PDB entry 3TY4 | X-ray diffraction, 1.55 A resolution | chains A and B

== Chain A (and B) ==
Molecule: Probable homoisocitrate dehydrogenase
Source organism: Schizosaccharomyces pombe
Notes: EC 1.1.1.87; chain B of this document is another copy of the same molecule, construct and numbering; everything in this record applies to it too
UniProt: O14104 (LYS12_SCHPO); residue numbers follow UniProt; this construct covers 1-362
Chain sequence (366 residues; numbered -3 to 362; the number before each row is that of its first residue; numbers below 1 keep their minus sign (Gly-3 is residue -3)):
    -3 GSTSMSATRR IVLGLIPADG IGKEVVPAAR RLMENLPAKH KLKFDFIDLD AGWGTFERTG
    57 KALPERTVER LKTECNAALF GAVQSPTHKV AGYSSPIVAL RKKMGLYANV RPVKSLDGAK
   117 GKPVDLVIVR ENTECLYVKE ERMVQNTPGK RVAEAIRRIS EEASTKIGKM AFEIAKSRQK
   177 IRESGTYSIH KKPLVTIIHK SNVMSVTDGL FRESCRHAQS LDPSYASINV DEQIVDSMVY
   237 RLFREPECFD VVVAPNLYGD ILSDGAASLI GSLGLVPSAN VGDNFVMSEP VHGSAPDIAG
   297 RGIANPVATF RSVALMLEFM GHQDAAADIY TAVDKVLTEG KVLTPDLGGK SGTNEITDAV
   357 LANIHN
Not modelled in the structure: -3 to 4, 361-362 (chain B: -3 to 3, 361-362)
Sequence notes: expression tag (-3 to 0)
Swiss-Prot annotation at these positions:
  - binding site (NADH): Val79 to Ser81, Asn198, Gly289 to Asp293, Asn301
  - binding site ((2R,3S)-homoisocitrate): Ser81, Arg97, Arg107, Arg126, Tyr133, Lys196, Asn198
  - binding site (Mg(2+)): Asp232, Asp256, Asp260
  - modified residue (Phosphoserine): Ser81, Ser91
From the paper describing this entry:
  - catalytic residues: Tyr133, Lys196, Asp232, Asp256, Asp260 (citing earlier work)
  - conformationally variable residues (side-chain flip): Tyr133
  - specificity-determining residues: Val94 (citing earlier work)

== How chain A and chain B interact ==
Contacting residue pairs (106; chain A residue first):
  Leu132(A) - Met200(B)
  Tyr133(A) - Lys196(B)
  Tyr133(A) - Val199(B)  hydrophobic
  Lys135(A) - Asn198(B)  hydrogen bond (side chain-backbone)
  Lys135(A) - Val199(B)
  Glu137(A) - Met200(B)
  Glu137(A) - Ser201(B)  hydrogen bond (side chain-backbone)
  Glu137(A) - Val202(B)  hydrogen bond (side chain-backbone)
  Glu137(A) - Thr203(B)  hydrogen bond
  Gly145(A) - Glu157(B)
  Gly145(A) - Glu158(B)
  Lys146(A) - Glu157(B)  hydrogen bond (backbone-side chain)
  Lys146(A) - Glu158(B)
  Arg147(A) - Ser156(B)
  Arg147(A) - Glu157(B)  salt bridge
  Arg147(A) - Leu206(B)
  Arg147(A) - Glu209(B)  salt bridge
  Val148(A) - Arg154(B)
  Val148(A) - Ile155(B)
  Val148(A) - Ser156(B)
  Ala149(A) - Arg153(B)
  Ala149(A) - Arg154(B)
  Ala149(A) - Ile155(B)  hydrogen bond (backbone-backbone)
  Ala149(A) - Val202(B)  hydrophobic
  Ala149(A) - Thr203(B)
  Ala149(A) - Leu206(B)
  Glu150(A) - Ile152(B)
  Glu150(A) - Arg153(B)
  Glu150(A) - Arg154(B)  salt bridge
  Glu150(A) - Thr203(B)
  Ala151(A) - Ala151(B)
  Ala151(A) - Ile152(B)
  Ala151(A) - Arg153(B)  hydrogen bond (backbone-backbone)
  Ala151(A) - Met200(B)  hydrophobic
  Ala151(A) - Thr203(B)
  Ile152(A) - Glu150(B)
  Ile152(A) - Ala151(B)
  Ile152(A) - Ile152(B)  hydrophobic
  Arg153(A) - Ala149(B)
  Arg153(A) - Glu150(B)
  Arg153(A) - Ala151(B)  hydrogen bond (backbone-backbone)
  Arg154(A) - Val148(B)
  Arg154(A) - Ala149(B)
  Arg154(A) - Glu150(B)  salt bridge
  Ile155(A) - Val148(B)
  Ile155(A) - Ala149(B)  hydrogen bond (backbone-backbone)
  Ser156(A) - Arg147(B)
  Glu157(A) - Gly145(B)  hydrogen bond (side chain-backbone)
  Glu157(A) - Lys146(B)  hydrogen bond (side chain-backbone)
  Glu157(A) - Arg147(B)  salt bridge
  Glu158(A) - Gly145(B)
  Glu158(A) - Lys146(B)  salt bridge
  Lys196(A) - Tyr133(B)
  Lys196(A) - Leu253(B)
  Lys196(A) - Asp256(B)  salt bridge
  Asn198(A) - Lys135(B)  hydrogen bond (backbone-side chain)
  Val199(A) - Leu132(B)
  Val199(A) - Tyr133(B)  hydrophobic
  Val199(A) - Lys135(B)
  Met200(A) - Leu132(B)
  Met200(A) - Glu137(B)
  Met200(A) - Ala151(B)  hydrophobic
  Ser201(A) - Glu137(B)  hydrogen bond (backbone-side chain)
  Val202(A) - Glu137(B)  hydrogen bond (backbone-side chain)
  Val202(A) - Ala149(B)  hydrophobic
  Thr203(A) - Glu137(B)  hydrogen bond
  Thr203(A) - Ala149(B)
  Thr203(A) - Glu150(B)
  Thr203(A) - Ala151(B)
  Leu206(A) - Arg147(B)
  Glu209(A) - Arg147(B)  salt bridge
  Val231(A) - Ile257(B)  hydrophobic
  Asp232(A) - Asp260(B)
  Ser233(A) - Asp260(B)
  Met234(A) - Asp260(B)
  Val235(A) - Ile257(B)  hydrophobic
  Val235(A) - Asp260(B)
  Val235(A) - Gly261(B)
  Tyr236(A) - Asp260(B)  hydrogen bond (backbone-side chain)
  Tyr236(A) - Ala263(B)
  Tyr236(A) - Ser264(B)
  Tyr236(A) - Leu269(B)
  Phe239(A) - Val235(B)
  Phe239(A) - Phe239(B)  hydrophobic
  Phe239(A) - Ser264(B)
  Arg240(A) - Ser264(B)  hydrogen bond (side chain-backbone)
  Arg240(A) - Ile266(B)  hydrogen bond (side chain-backbone)
  Arg240(A) - Gly267(B)  hydrogen bond (side chain-backbone)
  Leu253(A) - Lys196(B)
  Leu253(A) - Leu253(B)  hydrophobic
  Asp256(A) - Lys196(B)  salt bridge
  Asp256(A) - Asp232(B)
  Ile257(A) - Asp232(B)
  Ile257(A) - Val235(B)  hydrophobic
  Ile257(A) - Ile257(B)  hydrophobic
  Asp260(A) - Asp232(B)
  Asp260(A) - Tyr236(B)
  Gly261(A) - Val235(B)
  Ala263(A) - Tyr236(B)
  Ser264(A) - Tyr236(B)  hydrogen bond (side chain-backbone)
  Ser264(A) - Phe239(B)
  Ser264(A) - Arg240(B)  hydrogen bond (backbone-side chain)
  Leu265(A) - Phe239(B)  hydrophobic
  Gly267(A) - Tyr236(B)
  Gly267(A) - Arg240(B)  hydrogen bond (backbone-side chain)
  Leu269(A) - Tyr236(B)
Also at the interface, not in a pair above, chain A (48 interface residues in all): Arg138, Met139, Tyr254
Also at the interface, not in a pair above, chain B (49 interface residues in all): Arg138, Met139, Thr143, Pro144, Val231, Leu238, Tyr254

== Summary ==
The interface between chain A and chain B involves 48 residues on one side and 49 on the other; the contacts
include 22 hydrogen bonds and 9 salt bridges. Polar contacts include Arg147(A)-Glu157(B), Arg147(A)-Glu209(B)
and Glu150(A)-Arg154(B). From the paper: catalytic residues Tyr133(A), Lys196(A) and Asp232(A) among others;
the specificity determinant Val94(A).
Both chains are Probable homoisocitrate dehydrogenase (Schizosaccharomyces pombe). Entry 3TY4 (Crystal
structure of homoisocitrate dehydrogenase from Schizosaccharomyces pombe) was determined by X-ray diffraction
(same publication as 3TY3).
